1Z0V - chains A and B of the 6 polymer chains in the assembly; structure by X-ray diffraction, 3.00 A resolution.

== Chain A (and B) ==
Protein: Putative protease La homolog type
Source organism: Archaeoglobus fulgidus
Notes: EC 3.4.21.53; fragment: proteolytic domain; chain B of this document is another copy of the same molecule, construct and numbering; everything in this record applies to it too
UniProt: O29883 (LONH_ARCFU); residue numbers follow UniProt; this construct covers 417-621
Chain sequence (205 residues; each row starts with the number of its first residue):
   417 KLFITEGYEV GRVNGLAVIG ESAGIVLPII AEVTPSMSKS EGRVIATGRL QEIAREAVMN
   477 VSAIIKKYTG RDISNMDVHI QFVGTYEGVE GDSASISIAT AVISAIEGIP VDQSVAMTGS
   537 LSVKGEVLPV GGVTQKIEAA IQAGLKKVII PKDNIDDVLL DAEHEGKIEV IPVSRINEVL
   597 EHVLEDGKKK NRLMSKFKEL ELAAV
Not modelled in the structure: 454-456, 615-621
UniProt features mapped onto this chain:
  - active site: Ser-509, Lys-552
  - mutagenesis: Glu-506 (E506A: Slightly decreases proteolytic activity), Asp-508 (D508A: No effect), Ser-509 (S509A: Completely abolishes proteolytic activity)

== Interface between chain A and chain B ==
Pairs across the interface - 30 pairs, chain A then chain B:
  Lys-417(A) with Asp-569(B), hydrogen bond (backbone-backbone); Asp-572(B), hydrogen bond (backbone-side chain); Asp-573(B)
  Leu-418(A) with Pro-545(B), hydrophobic; Val-546(B); Gly-547(B); Asn-570(B)
  Arg-428(A) with Leu-544(B)
  Glu-448(A) with Ser-538(B); Val-539(B), hydrogen bond (side chain-backbone); Lys-540(B), hydrogen bond (side chain-backbone)
  Val-449(A) with Lys-540(B), hydrogen bond (backbone-side chain)
  Arg-459(A) with Met-475(B), hydrogen bond
  Ile-461(A) with Met-475(B), hydrophobic
  Thr-463(A) with Glu-468(B); Ile-469(B); Glu-472(B), hydrogen bond
  Gly-464(A) with Glu-468(B)
  Arg-465(A) with Glu-506(B), salt bridge
  Gln-467(A) with Glu-468(B), hydrogen bond
  His-495(A) with Asn-476(B); Val-539(B)
  Gln-497(A) with Glu-472(B); Asn-476(B); Ser-509(B), hydrogen bond; Ser-536(B); Leu-537(B), hydrogen bond (side chain-backbone)
  Phe-498(A) with Ser-509(B)
  Val-499(A) with Pro-545(B)
  Thr-501(A) with Gly-547(B)
Other interface residues (no listed pair), chain A (20 interface residues in all): Ile-446, Ala-462, Ile-496, Gly-500
Other interface residues (no listed pair), chain B (22 interface residues in all): Ala-510, Gly-548

== Summary ==
Chain A and chain B form an interface of 20 and 22 residues respectively, with 10 hydrogen bonds and 1 salt
bridge. Among the polar pairs are Arg-465(A)/Glu-506(B), Lys-417(A)/Asp-572(B) and Glu-448(A)/Val-539(B).
UniProt lists active-site residues Ser-509(A) and Lys-552(A) and 3 mutagenesis sites on chain A.
Both chains are Putative protease La homolog type (Archaeoglobus fulgidus). Entry 1Z0V (Crystal Structure of
A. fulgidus Lon proteolytic domain) was determined by X-ray diffraction, deposited together with 1Z0T.
